1AE6 - chains L and H; structure by X-ray diffraction, 3.00 A resolution.

[Chain L]
Molecule: IGG CTM01 fab (light chain)
Source organism: Mus musculus
Notes: fragment: fab fragment
Reference sequence: Q8VCI6 (Q8VCI6); aligned to UniProt positions 39-257 over residues 1-213 (the alignment contains insertions or deletions, so no single offset holds)
Sequence (219 residues; each row starts with the number of its first residue; a row labelled like 27A-27E holds insertion residues (27A, then the next letters in order)):
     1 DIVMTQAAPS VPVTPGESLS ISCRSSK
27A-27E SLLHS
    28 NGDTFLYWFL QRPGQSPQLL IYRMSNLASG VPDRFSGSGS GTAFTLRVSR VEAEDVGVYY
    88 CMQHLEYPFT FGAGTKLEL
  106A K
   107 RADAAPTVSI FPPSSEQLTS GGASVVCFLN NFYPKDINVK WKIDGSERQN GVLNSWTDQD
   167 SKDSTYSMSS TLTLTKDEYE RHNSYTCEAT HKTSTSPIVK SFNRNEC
Construct notes: conflict Ala7 (Ser in Q8VCI6), Ala8 (Pro in Q8VCI6), Pro9 (Leu in Q8VCI6), 31 further conflict positions vs the reference (Q8VCI6) not listed
Disulfide bonds: Cys23-Cys88, Cys133-Cys193

[Chain H]
Molecule: IGG CTM01 fab (heavy chain)
Source organism: Mus musculus
Notes: fragment: fab fragment
Reference sequence: P01869 (IGH1M_MOUSE); aligned to UniProt positions 1-217 over residues 1-210 (the alignment contains insertions or deletions, so no single offset holds)
Sequence (218 residues; each row starts with the number of its first residue; a row labelled like 82A-82C holds insertion residues (82A, then the next letters in order)):
     1 QIQLQQSGPE LVKPGASVKI SCKASGYTFT DYYINWMKQK PGQGLEWIGW ID
   52A P
    53 GSGNTKYNEK FKGKATLTVD TSSSTAYMQL
82A-82C SSL
    83 TSEDTAVYFC AREKTTYY
100A-100C YAM
   101 DYWGQGTSVT VSAAKTTPPS VYPLAPGSAA QTNSMVTLGC LVKGYFPEPV TVTWNSGSLS
   161 SGVHTFPAVL QSDLYTLSSS VTVPSSPRPS ETVTCNVAHP ASSTKVDKKI V
Construct notes: conflict Lys13 (Arg in P01869), Asn35 (His in P01869), Met37 (Val in P01869), 22 further conflict positions vs the reference (P01869) not listed; insertion (97-100)
Disulfide bonds: Cys22-Cys92, Cys140-Cys195

[Chain L / chain H interface]
Pairs across the interface (56; chain L residue first):
  Asp1(L) with Glu61(H)
  Phe32(L) with Tyr100A(H), hydrophobic
  Tyr34(L) with Tyr100(H); Tyr100A(H), hydrogen bond (side chain-backbone)
  Phe36(L) with Trp103(H), hydrophobic
  Gln38(L) with Gln39(H), hydrogen bond; Phe91(H)
  Ser43(L) with Gly104(H)
  Pro44(L) with Trp103(H)
  Leu46(L) with Ala100B(H), hydrophobic; Met100C(H)
  Tyr49(L) with Tyr100(H)
  Arg50(L) with Tyr99(H), hydrogen bond (side chain-backbone); Tyr100(H), hydrogen bond (side chain-backbone); Tyr100A(H)
  Tyr87(L) with Gln39(H), hydrogen bond
  His91(L) with Glu95(H), salt bridge; Tyr100A(H); Met100C(H)
  Tyr94(L) with Trp47(H), hydrophobic; Trp50(H), hydrogen bond; Lys58(H)
  Pro95(L) with Trp47(H), hydrophobic; Asn60(H); Glu61(H)
  Phe96(L) with Trp47(H)
  Phe98(L) with Leu45(H)
  Ser115(L) with Thr137(H), hydrogen bond
  Phe117(L) with Leu124(H), hydrophobic; Ala125(H); Pro126(H); Thr137(H)
  Pro118(L) with Ala125(H)
  Ser120(L) with Tyr122(H); Pro123(H), hydrogen bond (side chain-backbone)
  Glu122(L) with Tyr122(H); Lys208(H)
  Gln123(L) with Tyr122(H)
  Ser126(L) with Tyr122(H)
  Ser130(L) with Leu141(H)
  Val132(L) with Leu124(H), hydrophobic
  Phe134(L) with Phe166(H), hydrophobic; Ser178(H); Ser180(H)
  Asn136(L) with Ser180(H); Thr182(H)
  Asn137(L) with His164(H), hydrogen bond
  Asn160(L) with Val169(H)
  Ser161(L) with Phe166(H); Pro167(H), hydrogen bond (side chain-backbone)
  Trp162(L) with Pro167(H)
  Thr163(L) with Phe166(H)
  Ser173(L) with His164(H), hydrogen bond; Phe166(H)
  Met174(L) with Phe166(H)
  Ser175(L) with Phe166(H)
Other interface residues (no listed pair), chain L (39 interface residues in all): Met89, Ala100, Thr179, Cys213
Other interface residues (no listed pair), chain H (41 interface residues in all): Met37, Gly44, Glu46, Thr98, Asp101, Val121, Gly127, Leu138, Lys143, Ser179

[Overview]
The interface between chain L and chain H involves 39 residues on one side and 41 on the other, with 11
hydrogen bonds and 1 salt bridge. Polar contacts include His91(L)-Glu95(H), Tyr34(L)-Tyr100A(H) and
Gln38(L)-Gln39(H).
Here chain L is IGG CTM01 fab (light chain) and chain H is IGG CTM01 fab (heavy chain), both from Mus
musculus. Entry 1AE6 (IGG-fab fragment of mouse monoclonal antibody CTM01) was determined by X-ray diffraction
(same publication as 1AD0, 1AD9 and 1CLO).
